Entry 6KQF (X-ray diffraction, 2.45 A resolution); this record covers chains C and D of the 9 polymer chains in the assembly.

== Chain C ==
Name: DNA-directed RNA polymerase subunit beta
Organism: Thermus thermophilus (strain HB8 / ATCC 27634 / DSM 579)
Notes: EC 2.7.7.6
UniProt: Q8RQE9 (RPOB_THET8); residue numbers follow UniProt; this construct covers 1-1119
Chain sequence (1119 residues; numbered 1 to 1119; the number before each row is that of its first residue):
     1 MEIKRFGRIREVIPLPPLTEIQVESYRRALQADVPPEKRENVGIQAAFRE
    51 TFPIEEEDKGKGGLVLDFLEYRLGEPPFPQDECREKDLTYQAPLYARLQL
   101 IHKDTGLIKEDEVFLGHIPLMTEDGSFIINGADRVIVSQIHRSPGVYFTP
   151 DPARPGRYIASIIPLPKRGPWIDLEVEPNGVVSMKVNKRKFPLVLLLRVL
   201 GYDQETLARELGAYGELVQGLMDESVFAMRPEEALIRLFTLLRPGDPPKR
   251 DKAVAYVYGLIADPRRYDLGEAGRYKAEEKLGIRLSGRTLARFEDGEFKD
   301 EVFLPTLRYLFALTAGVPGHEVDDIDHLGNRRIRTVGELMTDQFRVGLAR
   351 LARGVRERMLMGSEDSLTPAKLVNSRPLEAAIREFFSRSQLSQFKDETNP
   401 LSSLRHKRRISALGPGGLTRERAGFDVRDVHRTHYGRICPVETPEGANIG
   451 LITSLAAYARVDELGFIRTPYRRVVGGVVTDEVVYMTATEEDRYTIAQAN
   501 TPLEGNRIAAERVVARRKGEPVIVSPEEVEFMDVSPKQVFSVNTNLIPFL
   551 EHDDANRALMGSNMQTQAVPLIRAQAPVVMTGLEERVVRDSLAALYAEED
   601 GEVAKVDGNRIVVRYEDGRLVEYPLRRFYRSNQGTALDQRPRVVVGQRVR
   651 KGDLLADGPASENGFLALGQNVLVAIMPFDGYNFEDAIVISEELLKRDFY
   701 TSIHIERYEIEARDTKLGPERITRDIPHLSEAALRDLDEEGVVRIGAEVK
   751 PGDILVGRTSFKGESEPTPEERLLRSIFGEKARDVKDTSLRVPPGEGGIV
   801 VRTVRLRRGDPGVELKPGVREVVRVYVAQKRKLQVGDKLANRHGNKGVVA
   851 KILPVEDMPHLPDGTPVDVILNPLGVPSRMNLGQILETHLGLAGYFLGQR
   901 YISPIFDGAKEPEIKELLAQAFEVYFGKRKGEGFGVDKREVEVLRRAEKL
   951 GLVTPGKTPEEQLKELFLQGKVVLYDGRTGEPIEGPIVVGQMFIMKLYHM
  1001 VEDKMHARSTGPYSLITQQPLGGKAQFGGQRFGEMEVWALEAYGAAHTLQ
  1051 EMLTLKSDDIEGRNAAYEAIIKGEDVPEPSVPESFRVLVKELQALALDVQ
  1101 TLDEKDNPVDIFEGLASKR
Not modelled in the structure: 57-62, 1119

== Chain D ==
Name: DNA-directed RNA polymerase subunit beta'
Organism: Thermus thermophilus (strain HB8 / ATCC 27634 / DSM 579)
Notes: EC 2.7.7.6
UniProt: Q8RQE8 (RPOC_THET8); residue numbers follow UniProt; this construct covers 1-1524
Chain sequence (1524 residues; each row starts with the number of its first residue):
     1 MKKEVRKVRIALASPEKIRSWSYGEVEKPETINYRTLKPERDGLFDERIF
    51 GPIKDYECACGKYKRQRFEGKVCERCGVEVTKSIVRRYRMGHIELATPAA
   101 HIWFVKDVPSKIGTLLDLSATELEQVLYFSKYIVLDPKGAILNGVPVEKR
   151 QLLTDEEYRELRYGKQETYPLPPGVDALVKDGEEVVKGQELAPGVVSRLD
   201 GVALYRFPRRVRVEYVKKERAGLRLPLAAWVEKEAYKPGEILAELPEPYL
   251 FRAEEEGVVELKELEEGAFLVLRREDEPVATYFLPVGMTPLVVHGEIVEK
   301 GQPLAEAKGLLRMPRQVRAAQVEAEEEGETVYLTLFLEWTEPKDYRVQPH
   351 MNVVVPEGARVEAGDKIVAAIDPEEEVIAEAEGVVHLHEPASILVVKARV
   401 YPFEDDVEVSTGDRVAPGDVLADGGKVKSDVYGRVEVDLVRNVVRVVESY
   451 DIDARMGAEAIQQLLKELDLEALEKELLEEMKHPSRARRAKARKRLEVVR
   501 AFLDSGNRPEWMILEAVPVLPPDLRPMVQVDGGRFATSDLNDLYRRLINR
   551 NNRLKKLLAQGAPEIIIRNEKRMLQEAVDALLDNGRRGAPVTNPGSDRPL
   601 RSLTDILSGKQGRFRQNLLGKRVDYSGRSVIVVGPQLKLHQCGLPKRMAL
   651 ELFKPFLLKKMEEKGIAPNVKAARRMLERQRDIKDEVWDALEEVIHGKVV
   701 LLNRAPTLHRLGIQAFQPVLVEGQSIQLHPLVCEAFNADFDGDQMAVHVP
   751 LSSFAQAEARIQMLSAHNLLSPASGEPLAKPSRDIILGLYYITQVRKEKK
   801 GAGLEFATPEEALAAHERGEVALNAPIKVAGRETSVGRLKYVFANPDEAL
   851 LAVAHGIVDLQDVVTVRYMGKRLETSPGRILFARIVAEAVEDEKVAWELI
   901 QLDVPQEKNSLKDLVYQAFLRLGMEKTARLLDALKYYGFTFSTTSGITIG
   951 IDDAVIPEEKKQYLEEADRKLLQIEQAYEMGFLTDRERYDQILQLWTETT
  1001 EKVTQAVFKNFEENYPFNPLYVMAQSGARGNPQQIRQLCGLRGLMQKPSG
  1051 ETFEVPVRSSFREGLTVLEYFISSHGARKGGADTALRTADSGYLTRKLVD
  1101 VTHEIVVREADCGTTNYISVPLFQPDEVTRSLRLRKRADIEAGLYGRVLA
  1151 REVEVLGVRLEEGRYLSMDDVHLLIKAAEAGEIQEVPVRSPLTCQTRYGV
  1201 CQKCYGYDLSMARPVSIGEAVGIVAAQSIGEPGTQLTMRTFHTGGVAGAA
  1251 DITQGLPRVIELFEARRPKAKAVISEIDGVVRIEETEEKLSVFVESEGFS
  1301 KEYKLPKEARLLVKDGDYVEAGQPLTRGAIDPHQLLEAKGPEAVERYLVE
  1351 EIQKVYRAQGVKLHDKHIEIVVRQMMKYVEVTDPGDSRLLEGQVLEKWDV
  1401 EALNERLIAEGKTPVAWKPLLMGVTKSALSTKSWLSAASFQNTTHVLTEA
  1451 AIAGKKDELIGLKENVILGRLIPAGTGSDFVRFTQVVDQKTLKAIEEARK
  1501 EAVEAKERPAARRGVKREQPGKQA
Not modelled in the structure: 1-2, 1238-1251, 1503-1524
Bound ions: Zn2+ site 1: Cys58, Cys60, Cys73, Cys76; Mg2+ site 1: Asp739, Asp741, Asp743 (shared with 1 residue of chain I); Mg2+ site 2 near Lys840 (its only coordinating residue here); Zn2+ site 2: Cys1112, Cys1194, Cys1201, Cys1204

== Chain C / chain D interface ==
Residue-residue contacts (398):
  Phe425(C) with Ala1082(D), hydrophobic; Asp1083(D); Leu1086(D), hydrophobic
  Arg428(C) with Arg1078(D), hydrogen bond (backbone-side chain)
  Asp429(C) with Pro1048(D); Arg1078(D); Lys1079(D), salt bridge
  Val430(C) with Pro1048(D); Ser1074(D); His1075(D), hydrogen bond (backbone-side chain); Arg1078(D)
  His431(C) with Phe1071(D)
  Arg432(C) with Phe1071(D)
  Tyr435(C) with Val1067(D); Phe1071(D)
  Pro440(C) with Ser1074(D); Arg1078(D), hydrogen bond (backbone-side chain)
  Val441(C) with Tyr1070(D), hydrophobic
  Thr443(C) with Arg1078(D)
  Gly446(C) with Ala1085(D)
  Ile449(C) with Arg1078(D); Gly1081(D); Ala1082(D)
  Gly450(C) with Arg1078(D)
  Gln498(C) with Val1067(D); Leu1068(D)
  Val514(C) with Leu1068(D), hydrophobic
  Arg516(C) with Leu1068(D)
  Glu520(C) with Lys1047(D), salt bridge; Phe1053(D)
  Pro521(C) with Phe1053(D), hydrophobic; Leu1068(D), hydrophobic
  Pro536(C) with Val1067(D), hydrophobic
  Phe540(C) with Tyr1070(D), hydrophobic
  Leu550(C) with Tyr1070(D)
  Glu551(C) with Gly1064(D); Leu1065(D), hydrogen bond (backbone-backbone)
  His552(C) with Phe1061(D), hydrogen bond (side chain-backbone); Arg1062(D), hydrogen bond (side chain-backbone); Glu1063(D); Gly1064(D)
  Asp553(C) with Phe1061(D); Tyr1070(D), hydrogen bond (backbone-side chain)
  Asp554(C) with Arg1042(D), salt bridge; Phe1061(D); Tyr1070(D)
  Ala555(C) with Tyr1070(D)
  Asn556(C) with Ala1077(D)
  Ala558(C) with Tyr1070(D)
  Ile676(C) with Ile947(D); Thr948(D), hydrogen bond (backbone-side chain)
  Met677(C) with Thr943(D); Ile947(D)
  Pro678(C) with Asp784(D); Ser942(D); Thr943(D); Ile947(D)
  Phe679(C) with Thr943(D)
  Asp680(C) with Pro635(D); Phe939(D); Thr940(D); Thr943(D), hydrogen bond (backbone-side chain)
  Gly681(C) with Val633(D); Pro635(D); Phe939(D)
  Tyr682(C) with Val633(D); Pro635(D), hydrophobic; Gln636(D)
  Phe684(C) with Val633(D), hydrophobic; Pro730(D), hydrophobic; Phe740(D); Ser782(D); Arg783(D); Asp784(D); Phe939(D), hydrophobic
  Glu685(C) with Asp739(D); Phe740(D), hydrogen bond (backbone-backbone); Arg783(D), salt bridge; Arg1029(D), salt bridge
  Asp686(C) with Phe740(D)
  Ala687(C) with Phe740(D)
  Arg713(C) with Gly532(D); Gly533(D)
  Lys716(C) with Arg35(D); Leu37(D)
  Arg735(C) with Arg681(D)
  Glu748(C) with Arg681(D)
  Lys750(C) with Arg681(D)
  Pro751(C) with Arg679(D); Gln680(D), hydrogen bond (backbone-backbone)
  Asp753(C) with Arg679(D), salt bridge; Arg681(D), salt bridge
  Glu764(C) with Lys54(D)
  Glu766(C) with Lys64(D); Arg65(D), salt bridge
  Pro767(C) with Arg65(D), hydrogen bond (backbone-side chain)
  Pro769(C) with Arg65(D)
  Gln834(C) with Gln724(D), hydrogen bond
  Val835(C) with Val632(D), hydrophobic; Ser725(D), hydrogen bond (backbone-side chain)
  Gly836(C) with Val630(D); Ser725(D)
  Lys838(C) with Asp741(D), hydrogen bond (side chain-backbone)
  Lys846(C) with Asp741(D), salt bridge
  Gly847(C) with Phe740(D); Asp741(D)
  Val848(C) with Ile631(D); Phe740(D), hydrogen bond (backbone-backbone); Gly742(D)
  Val849(C) with Val632(D)
  Ala850(C) with Val632(D), hydrophobic; Val633(D), hydrophobic
  Asn872(C) with Asp784(D), hydrogen bond
  Pro873(C) with Ile947(D); Ile949(D), hydrophobic
  Leu874(C) with Arg783(D); Asp784(D); Met1023(D), hydrophobic; Arg1029(D), hydrogen bond (backbone-side chain)
  Pro877(C) with Met1023(D), hydrophobic; Arg1029(D); Gln1034(D); Leu1038(D)
  Ser878(C) with Arg1029(D), hydrogen bond; Gln1034(D)
  Arg879(C) with Arg1029(D)
  Met880(C) with Gln1034(D); Gln1037(D); Leu1038(D), hydrophobic; Phe1061(D), hydrophobic
  Leu882(C) with Leu1038(D), hydrophobic; Arg1062(D)
  Ile885(C) with Ile949(D); Gly950(D); Ile951(D)
  Leu886(C) with Ile951(D), hydrophobic
  His889(C) with Gly950(D); Ile951(D), hydrogen bond (side chain-backbone)
  Phe906(C) with Leu1065(D); Thr1066(D); Val1067(D)
  Glu911(C) with Ile951(D); Arg1062(D), salt bridge
  Lys915(C) with Asp952(D), salt bridge
  Arg945(C) with Asp859(D), salt bridge
  Arg946(C) with Tyr791(D), hydrogen bond; Arg796(D); Asp859(D), salt bridge; Gln861(D), hydrogen bond
  Lys949(C) with Arg796(D)
  Leu950(C) with Phe1017(D), hydrophobic
  Lys971(C) with Thr948(D); Asp953(D), salt bridge
  Ile983(C) with Thr943(D); Thr944(D); Gly946(D)
  Glu984(C) with Tyr791(D), hydrogen bond; Thr944(D), hydrogen bond (backbone-backbone); Ser945(D)
  Gly985(C) with Gly946(D)
  Pro986(C) with Thr948(D)
  Ile987(C) with Gly946(D)
  Val988(C) with Thr948(D), hydrogen bond (backbone-side chain); Ile949(D); Gly950(D)
  Val1001(C) with Ser629(D); Val630(D), hydrophobic; Gln724(D); Ser725(D)
  Glu1002(C) with Gln724(D)
  Lys1004(C) with Arg628(D); Gln744(D)
  Met1005(C) with Arg628(D); Ser629(D); Met648(D), hydrophobic; Gln724(D)
  His1006(C) with Gly627(D); Arg628(D), hydrogen bond (backbone-backbone); Met648(D)
  Ala1007(C) with Ser626(D); Met648(D); Glu651(D)
  Arg1008(C) with Asp624(D), salt bridge; Tyr625(D), hydrogen bond (backbone-backbone); Ser626(D), hydrogen bond (backbone-backbone); Glu651(D)
  Ser1009(C) with Asp624(D); Tyr625(D), hydrogen bond (backbone-backbone); Glu651(D), hydrogen bond; Lys654(D)
  Thr1010(C) with Asp624(D); Tyr625(D)
  Tyr1013(C) with Asp624(D), hydrogen bond
  Leu1015(C) with Arg87(D), hydrogen bond (backbone-side chain); Val528(D), hydrophobic
  Ile1016(C) with Arg87(D), hydrogen bond (backbone-side chain); Leu524(D); Pro526(D)
  Thr1017(C) with Arg613(D); Asn617(D)
  Gln1018(C) with Arg87(D)
  Gln1019(C) with Asn617(D), hydrogen bond (side chain-backbone); Lys621(D)
  Pro1020(C) with Arg622(D); Val623(D); Asp624(D)
  Leu1021(C) with Arg622(D)
  Gly1022(C) with Arg622(D)
  Phe1027(C) with Glu651(D)
  Gly1029(C) with Arg622(D), hydrogen bond (backbone-side chain); Val623(D); Ser626(D)
  Gln1030(C) with Arg622(D); Val623(D), hydrogen bond (backbone-backbone); Ser626(D), hydrogen bond (backbone-side chain); Gly627(D); Arg628(D), hydrogen bond; His748(D)
  Arg1031(C) with Arg615(D), hydrogen bond (side chain-backbone); Gln616(D), hydrogen bond (side chain-backbone); Gly620(D); Lys621(D); Arg622(D)
  Phe1032(C) with Gly620(D); Lys621(D), hydrogen bond (backbone-backbone); Ile713(D), hydrophobic; His748(D)
  Glu1034(C) with Arg615(D), salt bridge; Leu619(D); Arg1096(D), salt bridge
  Met1035(C) with Thr707(D)
  Glu1036(C) with Asn703(D); Thr707(D), hydrogen bond; Ile713(D)
  Val1037(C) with Leu619(D)
  Trp1038(C) with Thr1095(D); Arg1096(D); Val1099(D); Ile1223(D); Gln1227(D)
  Ala1039(C) with Thr707(D); Arg710(D); Ile713(D), hydrophobic; Gln1227(D)
  Leu1040(C) with Met763(D), hydrophobic
  Glu1041(C) with Ala1220(D); Ile1223(D); Leu1462(D); Val1466(D)
  Ala1042(C) with Arg710(D), hydrogen bond (backbone-side chain); Ile1223(D), hydrophobic; Val1224(D), hydrophobic; Gln1227(D)
  Tyr1043(C) with Arg710(D), hydrogen bond (side chain-backbone); Leu711(D); Ile713(D), hydrogen bond (side chain-backbone); Gln714(D); Gln762(D), hydrogen bond (backbone-side chain); Met763(D), hydrophobic; Asn768(D)
  Gly1044(C) with Gln762(D), hydrogen bond (backbone-side chain); Gly1475(D); Thr1476(D), hydrogen bond (backbone-backbone)
  Ala1045(C) with Glu758(D); Gln762(D); Met763(D), hydrophobic
  Ala1046(C) with Glu758(D), hydrogen bond (backbone-side chain); Leu1471(D); Ile1472(D), hydrophobic; Ala1474(D); Thr1476(D); Gly1477(D)
  His1047(C) with Phe754(D); Glu758(D), hydrogen bond (backbone-side chain); Leu1471(D); Thr1476(D)
  Thr1048(C) with Leu701(D); Ala755(D), hydrogen bond (side chain-backbone); Glu758(D), hydrogen bond
  Leu1049(C) with Ile1472(D), hydrophobic
  Gln1050(C) with Gly1469(D), hydrogen bond (side chain-backbone); Arg1470(D); Leu1471(D)
  Glu1051(C) with Pro750(D); Leu751(D), hydrogen bond (side chain-backbone); Ser752(D), hydrogen bond (side chain-backbone); Ala755(D)
  Met1052(C) with Val623(D); His748(D)
  Leu1053(C) with Lys621(D); Val1466(D)
  Thr1054(C) with Gly1469(D)
  Lys1056(C) with Val623(D); Asp624(D), hydrogen bond (backbone-backbone); Tyr625(D); Val749(D), hydrogen bond (side chain-backbone); Leu751(D)
  Ser1057(C) with Lys621(D); Arg622(D), hydrogen bond (side chain-backbone); Val623(D)
  Asp1058(C) with Lys621(D)
  Tyr1067(C) with Tyr625(D); Pro655(D), hydrophobic; Leu658(D); Arg674(D), hydrogen bond
  Ile1070(C) with Pro655(D), hydrophobic; Phe656(D); Lys659(D)
  Ile1071(C) with Pro655(D), hydrophobic; Lys659(D)
  Lys1072(C) with Lys659(D)
  Gly1073(C) with Lys659(D)
  Asp1075(C) with Ser752(D); Ser753(D), hydrogen bond
  Val1076(C) with Ser752(D)
  Pro1082(C) with Leu1468(D); Gly1469(D)
  Glu1083(C) with Arg87(D), salt bridge; Tyr88(D), hydrogen bond
  Ser1084(C) with Asn617(D), hydrogen bond (side chain-backbone); Leu618(D); Lys621(D)
  Phe1085(C) with Leu618(D); Leu1468(D), hydrophobic
  Arg1086(C) with Tyr88(D)
  Val1087(C) with Arg87(D); Leu524(D), hydrophobic; Arg613(D)
  Leu1088(C) with Leu607(D), hydrophobic; Phe614(D), hydrophobic
  Lys1090(C) with Arg87(D); Tyr88(D), hydrogen bond (side chain-backbone); Met90(D); Leu520(D); Leu524(D)
  Glu1091(C) with Leu520(D); Ile606(D); Leu607(D); Arg613(D), salt bridge
  Leu1092(C) with Leu607(D), hydrophobic; Leu1447(D), hydrophobic
  Gln1093(C) with Trp21(D); Met90(D); Pro518(D)
  Ala1094(C) with Met90(D); Pro518(D), hydrophobic; Leu520(D), hydrophobic; Leu582(D); Leu603(D)
  Leu1095(C) with His101(D), hydrogen bond (backbone-side chain); Trp103(D), hydrophobic; Leu582(D); Leu603(D), hydrophobic; Leu607(D), hydrophobic
  Ala1096(C) with Ala13(D), hydrogen bond (backbone-backbone); Leu514(D), hydrophobic
  Leu1097(C) with Ile10(D), hydrophobic; Ala11(D); Trp21(D); Trp103(D), hydrophobic; Ala1451(D), hydrophobic
  Asp1098(C) with Arg9(D); Ile10(D); Ala11(D), hydrogen bond (backbone-backbone); Lys17(D), salt bridge; Trp21(D)
  Val1099(C) with Val8(D), hydrophobic; Arg9(D); Ile10(D), hydrophobic; Trp1434(D), hydrophobic
  Gln1100(C) with Lys7(D); Val8(D); Arg9(D), hydrogen bond (backbone-backbone)
  Thr1101(C) with Val5(D); Lys7(D)
  Leu1102(C) with Val5(D); Arg6(D), hydrogen bond (backbone-backbone); Lys7(D), hydrogen bond (backbone-backbone); Arg9(D); Lys1456(D)
  Asp1103(C) with Glu4(D)
  Glu1104(C) with Arg6(D); Lys7(D)
  Asp1106(C) with Lys7(D), salt bridge; Lys1456(D), salt bridge
  Phe1112(C) with Tyr88(D), hydrophobic
  Leu1115(C) with Tyr23(D); Lys82(D); Ile84(D), hydrophobic; Val85(D); Arg89(D), hydrogen bond (backbone-side chain)
  Ala1116(C) with Tyr23(D), hydrogen bond (backbone-side chain); Tyr88(D), hydrophobic
  Ser1117(C) with Tyr23(D), hydrogen bond (backbone-side chain)
  Lys1118(C) with Arg19(D), hydrogen bond (side chain-backbone); Ser20(D); Ser22(D), hydrogen bond (side chain-backbone); Tyr23(D), hydrogen bond (backbone-side chain)
Interface residues without a listed pair, chain C (184 interface residues in all): His434, Cys439, Ala447, Val539, Asn683, Ala732, Ala733, Gly752, Arg772, Val876, Gly951, Gln969, Asp976, Arg978, Gly1011, Gly1033, Leu1055, Val1109
Interface residues without a listed pair, chain D (201 interface residues in all): Lys3, Leu12, Ile18, Pro521, Asp523, Gln529, Asp531, Tyr544, Thr604, Pro645, Arg647, Leu652, Val670, Glu678, Leu708, His709, Cys733, Ala746, Leu787, Glu798, Tyr1015, Leu1020, Ala1028, Ile1072, Glu1219, Ile1467

== Overview ==
184 residues of chain C and 201 residues of chain D are in contact; the contacts include 75 hydrogen bonds and
22 salt bridges. Polar pairs include Asp429(C)-Lys1079(D), Glu520(C)-Lys1047(D) and Asp554(C)-Arg1042(D). The
Zn2+ site 1 is built by Cys58(D), Cys60(D), Cys73(D) and Cys76(D).
Here chain C is DNA-directed RNA polymerase subunit beta and chain D is DNA-directed RNA polymerase subunit
beta', both from Thermus thermophilus (strain HB8 / ATCC 27634 / DSM 579). Entry 6KQF (Thermus thermophilus
initial transcription complex comprising sigma A and 5'-OH RNA of 5 nt) was determined by X-ray diffraction
together with 6KQD, 6KQE, 6KQG, 6KQH, 6KQL, 6KQM and 6 further entries from the same study.
